PDB entry 7E5G | X-ray diffraction, 1.66 A resolution | chain A

Chain A:
Molecule: Peroxisome proliferator-activated receptor alpha
Organism: Homo sapiens
UniProtKB: Q07869 (PPARA_HUMAN); residues 200-468 here = UniProt positions 200-468
Sequence (273 residues; row label = number of the first residue in the row):
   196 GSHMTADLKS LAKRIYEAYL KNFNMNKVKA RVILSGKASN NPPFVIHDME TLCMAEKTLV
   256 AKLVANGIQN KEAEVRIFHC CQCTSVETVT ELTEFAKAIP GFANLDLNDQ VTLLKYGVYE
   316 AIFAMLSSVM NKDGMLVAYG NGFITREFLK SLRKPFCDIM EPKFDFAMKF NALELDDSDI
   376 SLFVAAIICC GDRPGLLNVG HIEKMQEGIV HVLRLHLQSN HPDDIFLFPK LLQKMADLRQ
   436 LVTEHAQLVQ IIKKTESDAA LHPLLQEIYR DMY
Unresolved in the structure: 196-199, 232-235
Construct notes: expression tag (196-199)
Swiss-Prot annotation at these positions:
  - binding site (indeglitazar): Ser280, Tyr314, Tyr464
  - site: Leu433 (Essential for heterodimerization with RXRA)
  - mutagenesis: Asp304 (D304A: Reduced heterodimerization with RXRA. Reduced DNA binding), Leu370 (L370R: Abolishes heterodimerization with RXRA. No DNA binding), Leu391 (L391R: Abolishes heterodimerization with RXRA. No DNA binding), Leu422 (L422R: No effect on heterodimerization with RXRA nor on DNA binding and transactivation activity), Ala431 (A431T: No effect on heterodimerization with RXRA nor on DNA binding), Leu433 (L433R: Abolishes heterodimerization with RXRA, DNA binding and transactivation activity)
Small-molecule neighbours: HVX ((2S)-2-[[4-butoxy-3-[(pyren-1-ylcarbonylamino)methyl]phenyl]methyl]butanoic acid): Ile241, Leu247, Glu251, Leu254, Val255, Ile272, Phe273, Cys275, Cys276, Gln277, Thr279, Ser280, Tyr314, Phe318, Leu321, Met325, Met330, Val332, Ala333, Ile339, Leu344, Ile354, Met355, Lys358, Phe359, Phe421, His440, Val444, Leu460, Tyr464

Overview:
Chain A binds compound HVX. UniProt lists 3 indeglitazar-binding residues and 6 mutagenesis sites.
Chain A is Peroxisome proliferator-activated receptor alpha (Homo sapiens); the structure, HUMAN PPAR ALPHA
LIGAND BINDING DOMAIN IN COMPLEX WITH YN4pai OBTAINED BY SOAKING, was determined by X-ray diffraction,
deposited together with 7E5F, 7E5H and 7E5I.
